Entry 6SSL (electron microscopy, 3.77 A resolution); this record covers chains A and G of the 9 polymer chains in the assembly.

[Chain A (and G)]
Molecule: Endogenous retrovirus group K member 24 Gag polyprotein
Source organism: Homo sapiens
Notes: chain G of this document is another copy of the same molecule, construct and numbering; everything in this record applies to it too
UniProtKB: P63145 (GAK24_HUMAN); residues 1-246 here correspond to UniProt positions 283-528 (UniProt number = residue number + 282)
Amino-acid sequence (248 residues; each row starts with the number of its first residue):
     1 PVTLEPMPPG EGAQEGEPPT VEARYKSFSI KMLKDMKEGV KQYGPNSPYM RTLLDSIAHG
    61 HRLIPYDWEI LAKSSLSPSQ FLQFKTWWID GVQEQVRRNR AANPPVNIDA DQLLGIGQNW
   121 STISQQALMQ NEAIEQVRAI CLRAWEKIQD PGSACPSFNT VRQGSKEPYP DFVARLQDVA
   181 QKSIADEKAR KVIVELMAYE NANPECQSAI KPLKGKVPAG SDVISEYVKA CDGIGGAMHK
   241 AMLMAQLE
Unresolved in the structure: 5-20, 236-248 (chain G: 6-21, 237-248)
Sequence notes: conflict His59 (Tyr341 in P63145); expression tag (247-248)
Disulfide bonds: Cys206-Cys231
From the paper describing this entry:
  - contacts within the chain: Arg143-Gln181
  - self-association interface (contacts with another copy of this molecule); pairs are residue here / residue on that copy: Asp171-Ser79 (hydrogen bond)
  - conformationally variable residues (side-chain flip): Arg143
  - mutagenesis - I193A/L196A: abolished binding to self-association

[Chain A / chain G interface]
Residue-residue contacts (9; chain A residue first):
  Phe158(A) with Leu196(G), hydrophobic; Glu200(G)
  Asn159(A) with Asn159(G); Glu200(G); Asn201(G)
  Ile193(A) with Leu196(G), hydrophobic
  Glu200(A) with Ser157(G); Asn159(G), hydrogen bond
  Asn201(A) with Asn159(G)
Interface residues without a listed pair, chain A (8 interface residues in all): Ile184, Val192, Leu196
Interface residues without a listed pair, chain G (8 interface residues in all): Arg162, Ala189, Ile193

[Summary]
The chain A/chain G interface involves 8 residues from each chain; the contacts include 1 hydrogen bond. Its
one hydrogen-bonded contact is Glu200(A)-Asn159(G). From the paper: I193A/L196A of chain A abolish binding to
self-association; conformational variability at Arg143(A).
Chain A and chain G are both Endogenous retrovirus group K member 24 Gag polyprotein (Homo sapiens); the
structure, Human endogenous retrovirus (HML2) mature capsid assembly, D6 capsule, was determined by electron
microscopy, deposited together with 6SA9, 6SSJ, 6SSK and 6SSM.
